6A54 - chains A and B; structure by X-ray diffraction, 2.30 A resolution.

[Chain A (and B)]
Molecule: Novel protein with potential Cupin domain
From: Pelagibacter ubique (strain HTCC1062)
Notes: chain B of this document is another copy of the same molecule, construct and numbering; everything in this record applies to it too
UniProt: Q4FNM4 (Q4FNM4_PELUB); residues 1-130 here = UniProt positions 1-130
Amino-acid sequence (136 residues; row label = number of the first residue in the row):
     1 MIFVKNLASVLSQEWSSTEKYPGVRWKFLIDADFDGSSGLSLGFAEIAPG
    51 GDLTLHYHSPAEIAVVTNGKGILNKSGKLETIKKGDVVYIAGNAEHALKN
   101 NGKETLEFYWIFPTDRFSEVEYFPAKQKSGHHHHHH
Disordered / not traced: 127-136
Construct notes: engineered mutation A64 (Tyr in Q4FNM4); expression tag (131-136)
Metal / ion sites: Mn2+: H56, H58, E62, H96
From the paper describing this entry:
  - catalytic residues: Y122
  - mutagenesis - Y122A: decreased catalytic activity

[Chain A / chain B interface]
Residue-residue contacts (72; chain A residue first):
  M1(A) - Y89(B)  hydrophobic
  M1(A) - I90(B)
  M1(A) - A91(B)  hydrogen bond (backbone-backbone)
  I2(A) - K75(B)
  I2(A) - Y89(B)
  I2(A) - A94(B)  hydrophobic
  I2(A) - E95(B)
  F3(A) - V88(B)
  F3(A) - Y89(B)  hydrogen bond (backbone-backbone)
  V4(A) - L73(B)  hydrophobic
  V4(A) - E80(B)
  V4(A) - I82(B)  hydrophobic
  V4(A) - D86(B)
  V4(A) - V87(B)
  V4(A) - V88(B)  hydrophobic
  K5(A) - G85(B)
  K5(A) - D86(B)
  K5(A) - V87(B)  hydrogen bond (backbone-backbone)
  N6(A) - G85(B)
  N6(A) - D86(B)
  I30(A) - I63(B)  hydrophobic
  I30(A) - V87(B)  hydrophobic
  I30(A) - Y89(B)  hydrophobic
  S37(A) - Y89(B)
  S38(A) - A61(B)
  S38(A) - Y89(B)  hydrogen bond (backbone-side chain)
  G39(A) - P113(B)
  L40(A) - L40(B)  hydrophobic
  L40(A) - A61(B)
  L40(A) - E62(B)
  L40(A) - I63(B)  hydrophobic
  L40(A) - I111(B)
  L40(A) - P113(B)
  L42(A) - I63(B)  hydrophobic
  L42(A) - V87(B)  hydrophobic
  A61(A) - S38(B)
  A61(A) - L40(B)
  E62(A) - L40(B)
  I63(A) - I30(B)  hydrophobic
  I63(A) - L40(B)  hydrophobic
  I63(A) - L42(B)  hydrophobic
  V65(A) - Y109(B)  hydrophobic
  K75(A) - I2(B)
  S76(A) - I2(B)
  E80(A) - V4(B)
  I82(A) - V4(B)  hydrophobic
  G85(A) - N6(B)
  G85(A) - Y109(B)  hydrogen bond (backbone-side chain)
  D86(A) - V4(B)
  D86(A) - K5(B)
  D86(A) - N6(B)  hydrogen bond
  V87(A) - V4(B)
  V87(A) - K5(B)  hydrogen bond (backbone-backbone)
  V87(A) - L29(B)  hydrophobic
  V87(A) - I30(B)  hydrophobic
  V87(A) - Y109(B)
  V88(A) - F3(B)
  Y89(A) - M1(B)
  Y89(A) - I2(B)
  Y89(A) - F3(B)  hydrogen bond (backbone-backbone)
  Y89(A) - S37(B)
  Y89(A) - S38(B)  hydrogen bond (side chain-backbone)
  A91(A) - M1(B)  hydrogen bond (backbone-backbone)
  A94(A) - I2(B)  hydrophobic
  E95(A) - I2(B)
  Y109(A) - V65(B)  hydrophobic
  Y109(A) - G85(B)  hydrogen bond (side chain-backbone)
  Y109(A) - V87(B)  hydrophobic
  I111(A) - L40(B)
  I111(A) - I111(B)  hydrophobic
  P113(A) - G39(B)
  P113(A) - L40(B)
Other interface residues (no listed pair), chain A (37 interface residues in all): L29, S41, L73, I90, H96, F112
Other interface residues (no listed pair), chain B (38 interface residues in all): S41, N74, S76, H96, F112

[Summary]
The interface between chain A and chain B involves 37 residues on one side and 38 on the other; the contacts
include 11 hydrogen bonds. Polar pairs include S38(A)-Y89(B), G85(A)-Y109(B) and D86(A)-N6(B). H56(A), H58(A),
E62(A) and H96(A) coordinate Mn2+. The paper reports the catalytic residue Y122(A); Y122A of chain A reduces
catalytic activity.
Chain A and chain B are both Novel protein with potential Cupin domain (Pelagibacter ubique (strain
HTCC1062)); the structure, Crystal structure of DddK mutant Y64A, was determined by X-ray diffraction (same
publication as 6A53 and 6A55).
